6UTV - chains CCC and 333 of the 9 polymer chains in the assembly; structure by X-ray diffraction, 3.45 A resolution.

[Chain CCC]
Name: DNA-directed RNA polymerase subunit beta
Organism: Escherichia coli K-12
Notes: EC 2.7.7.6
UniProtKB: P0A8V2 (RPOB_ECOLI); residues 1-1342 here = UniProt positions 1-1342
Amino-acid sequence (1342 residues; numbered 1 to 1342; the number before each row is that of its first residue):
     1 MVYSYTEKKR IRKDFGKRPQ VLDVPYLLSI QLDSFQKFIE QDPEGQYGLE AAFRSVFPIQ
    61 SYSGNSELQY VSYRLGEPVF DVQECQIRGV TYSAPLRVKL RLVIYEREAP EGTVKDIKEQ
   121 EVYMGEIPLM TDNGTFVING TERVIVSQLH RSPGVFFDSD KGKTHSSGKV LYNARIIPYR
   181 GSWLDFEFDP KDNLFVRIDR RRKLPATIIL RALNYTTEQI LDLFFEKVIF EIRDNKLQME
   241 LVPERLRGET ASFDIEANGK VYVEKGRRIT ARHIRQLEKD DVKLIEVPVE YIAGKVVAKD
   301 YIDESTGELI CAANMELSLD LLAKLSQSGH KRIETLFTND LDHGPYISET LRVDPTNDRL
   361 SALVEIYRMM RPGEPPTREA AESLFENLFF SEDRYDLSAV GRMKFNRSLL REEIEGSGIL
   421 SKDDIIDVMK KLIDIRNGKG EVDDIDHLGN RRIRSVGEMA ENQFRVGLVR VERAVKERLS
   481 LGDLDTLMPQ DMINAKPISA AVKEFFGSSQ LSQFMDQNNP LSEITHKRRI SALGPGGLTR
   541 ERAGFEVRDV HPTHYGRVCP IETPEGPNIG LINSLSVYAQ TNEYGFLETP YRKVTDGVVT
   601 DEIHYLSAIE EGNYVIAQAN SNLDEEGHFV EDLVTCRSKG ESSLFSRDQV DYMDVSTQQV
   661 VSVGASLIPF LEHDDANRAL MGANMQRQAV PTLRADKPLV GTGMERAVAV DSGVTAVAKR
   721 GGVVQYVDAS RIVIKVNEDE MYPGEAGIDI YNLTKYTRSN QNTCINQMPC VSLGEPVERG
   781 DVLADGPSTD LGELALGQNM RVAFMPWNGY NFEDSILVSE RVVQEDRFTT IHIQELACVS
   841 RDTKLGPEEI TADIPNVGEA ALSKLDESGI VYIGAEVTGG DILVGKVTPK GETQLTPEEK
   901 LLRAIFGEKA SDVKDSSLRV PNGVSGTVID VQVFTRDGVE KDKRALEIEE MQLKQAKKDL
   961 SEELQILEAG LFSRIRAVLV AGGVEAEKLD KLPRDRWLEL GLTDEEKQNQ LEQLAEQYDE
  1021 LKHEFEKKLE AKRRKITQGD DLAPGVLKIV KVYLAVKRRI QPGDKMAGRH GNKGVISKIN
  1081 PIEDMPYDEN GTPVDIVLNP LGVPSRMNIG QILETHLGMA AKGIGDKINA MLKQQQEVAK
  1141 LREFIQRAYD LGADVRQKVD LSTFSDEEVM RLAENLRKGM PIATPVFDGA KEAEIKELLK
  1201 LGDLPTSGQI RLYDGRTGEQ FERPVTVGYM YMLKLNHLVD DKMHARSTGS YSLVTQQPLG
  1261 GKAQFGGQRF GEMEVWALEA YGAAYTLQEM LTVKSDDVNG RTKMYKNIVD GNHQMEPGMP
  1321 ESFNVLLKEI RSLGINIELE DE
Unresolved in the structure: 1
Curated features (UniProtKB/Swiss-Prot):
  - modified residue (N6-acetyllysine): Lys1022, Lys1200
  - mutagenesis: Ile561 (I561S: Resistant to antibiotics salinamide A and B), Ile569 (I569S: Resistant to antibiotics salinamide A and B), Ala665 (A665E: Resistant to antibiotics salinamide A and B), Asp675 (D675A/G: Resistant to antibiotics salinamide A and B), Asn677 (N677H/K: Resistant to antibiotics salinamide A and B), Leu680 (L680M: Resistant to antibiotics salinamide A and B), Glu813 (E813K: Disrupts the enzyme's active center)

[Chain 333]
Molecule: 6-nt RNA strand
Sequence (6 nucleotides; numbered 14 to 19; the number before each row is that of its first residue):
    14 XAGUCU
Modified residues: GTP (guanosine-5'-triphosphate) at position 14
Metal / ion sites: Mg2+: C18, U19 (shared with 3 residues of chain DDD)

[Interface between chain CCC and chain 333]
Residue-residue contacts (19):
  Ser508(CCC) with GTP_14(333)
  Gln510(CCC) with GTP_14(333)
  Gln513(CCC) with GTP_14(333); A15(333), sugar contact
  Arg529(CCC) with A15(333), hydrogen bond to the phosphate; G16(333), salt bridge to the phosphate
  Arg540(CCC) with GTP_14(333); A15(333), salt bridge to the phosphate
  Pro564(CCC) with G16(333), phosphate contact
  Glu565(CCC) with C18(333), phosphate contact
  Asn568(CCC) with A15(333), hydrogen bond to the phosphate
  Ile572(CCC) with A15(333), phosphate contact
  Gln688(CCC) with G16(333), hydrogen bond to the phosphate; U17(333), hydrogen bond to the phosphate
  Lys1065(CCC) with U17(333), hydrogen bond to the phosphate; C18(333), salt bridge to the phosphate
  Lys1073(CCC) with C18(333), salt bridge to the phosphate
  His1237(CCC) with G16(333), sugar contact; U17(333), sugar contact
Also at the interface, not in a pair above, chain 333 (6 interface residues in all): U19

[In short]
13 residues of chain CCC face 6 of chain 333 across their interface; the contacts include 5 hydrogen bonds and
4 salt bridges. Among the polar pairs are Arg529(CCC)-A15(333), Asn568(CCC)-A15(333) and Gln688(CCC)-G16(333).
Curated annotation (UniProt) lists 7 mutagenesis sites on chain CCC.
Chain CCC is DNA-directed RNA polymerase subunit beta (Escherichia coli K-12) and chain 333 is a 6-nt RNA
strand; the structure, E. coli sigma-S transcription initiation complex with a 6-nt RNA ("Fresh" crystal
soaked with CTP, UTP ..., was determined by X-ray diffraction together with 6UTW, 6UTX, 6UTY, 6UTZ, 6UU0, 6UU1
and 11 further entries from the same study.
